4M3W - chains A and T of the 3 polymer chains in the assembly; structure by X-ray diffraction, 2.10 A resolution.

[Chain A]
Protein: DNA polymerase
Source organism: Enterobacteria phage RB69
Notes: EC 2.7.7.7
UniProtKB: Q38087 (DPOL_BPR69); numbering as in UniProt (aligned over 1-903)
Chain sequence (903 residues; numbered 1 to 903; the number before each row is that of its first residue):
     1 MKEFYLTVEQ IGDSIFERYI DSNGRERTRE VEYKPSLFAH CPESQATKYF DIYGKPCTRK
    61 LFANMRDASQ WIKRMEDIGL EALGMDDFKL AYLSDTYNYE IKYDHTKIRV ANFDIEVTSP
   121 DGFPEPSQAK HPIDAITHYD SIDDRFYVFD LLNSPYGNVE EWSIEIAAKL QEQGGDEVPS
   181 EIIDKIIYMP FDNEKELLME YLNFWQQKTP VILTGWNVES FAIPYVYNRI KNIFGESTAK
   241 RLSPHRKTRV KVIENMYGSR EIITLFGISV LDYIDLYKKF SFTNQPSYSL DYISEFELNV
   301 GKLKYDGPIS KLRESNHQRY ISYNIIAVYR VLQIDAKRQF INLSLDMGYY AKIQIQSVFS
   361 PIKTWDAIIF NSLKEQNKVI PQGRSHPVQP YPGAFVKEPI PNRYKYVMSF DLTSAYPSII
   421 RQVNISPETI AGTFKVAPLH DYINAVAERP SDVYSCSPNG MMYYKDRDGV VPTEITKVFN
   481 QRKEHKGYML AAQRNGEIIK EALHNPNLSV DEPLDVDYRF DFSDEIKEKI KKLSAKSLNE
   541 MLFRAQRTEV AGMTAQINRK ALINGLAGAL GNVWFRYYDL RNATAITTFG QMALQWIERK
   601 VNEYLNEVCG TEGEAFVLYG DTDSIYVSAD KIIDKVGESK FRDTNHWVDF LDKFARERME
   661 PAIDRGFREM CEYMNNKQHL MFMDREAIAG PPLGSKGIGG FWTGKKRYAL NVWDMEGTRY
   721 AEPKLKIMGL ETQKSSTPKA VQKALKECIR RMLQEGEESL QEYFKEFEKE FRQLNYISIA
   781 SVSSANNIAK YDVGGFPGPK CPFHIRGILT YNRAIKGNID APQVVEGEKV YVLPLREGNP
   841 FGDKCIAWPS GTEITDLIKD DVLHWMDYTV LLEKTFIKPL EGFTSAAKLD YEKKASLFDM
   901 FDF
Construct notes: engineered mutation Ala-222 (Asp in Q38087), Ala-327 (Asp in Q38087), Ala-415 (Leu in Q38087), Ala-561 (Leu in Q38087), Gly-565 (Ser in Q38087), Ala-567 (Tyr in Q38087)
Bound ions: Ca2+ site 1 near Glu-116 (its only coordinating residue here); Ca2+ site 2: Asp-411, Leu-412, Asp-623 (together with ATP); Ca2+ site 3: Asn-505, Asn-507, Lys-531; Ca2+ site 4: Asp-623 (together with ATP); Ca2+ site 5 near Glu-716 (its only coordinating residue here); Ca2+ site 6: Leu-857, Asp-860, Asp-861
Small-molecule neighbours: ATP (adenosine-5'-triphosphate): Asp-411, Leu-412, Thr-413, Ser-414, Ala-415, Tyr-416, Pro-417, Arg-482, Lys-486, Lys-560, Asn-564, Thr-622, Asp-623
UniProt features mapped onto this chain:
  - region: Thr-248 to Thr-264 (Beta hairpin), Lys-705 to Tyr-708 (Binding of DNA in B-conformation), Leu-897 to Phe-903 (Interaction with the polymerase clamp)
  - binding site (Mg(2+)): Asp-114, Glu-116, Asp-411, Leu-412, Asp-623
  - binding site (substrate): Ser-414, Tyr-416, Arg-482, Lys-560
  - site: Asp-621 (Optimization of metal coordination by the polymerase active site), Lys-706 (Optimization of metal coordination by the polymerase active site), Asp-714 (Essential for viral replication)
  - mutagenesis: Asp-621 (D621A: Drastic decrease in the efficiency of incorporation of dGMP), Lys-706 (K706A: Almost complete loss of polymerase activity), Asp-714 (D714A: Complete loss of viral replication)

[Chain T]
Molecule: DNA template
Sequence (17 nucleotides; each row starts with the number of its first residue):
     2 CATGTAGGTA GTCCGCG

[How chain A and chain T interact]
Contacting residue pairs - 38 pairs, chain A then chain T:
  Ser-360(A) / DT4(T)  hydrogen bond to the phosphate
  Pro-361(A) / DT4(T)  phosphate contact
  Ile-362(A) / DA3(T)  phosphate contact
  Ile-362(A) / DT4(T)  hydrogen bond to the phosphate
  Lys-363(A) / DC2(T)  salt bridge to the phosphate
  Tyr-391(A) / DG5(T)  hydrogen bond to the phosphate
  Tyr-391(A) / DT6(T)  sugar contact
  Pro-392(A) / DT6(T)  phosphate contact
  Pro-392(A) / DA7(T)  phosphate contact
  Gly-393(A) / DT6(T)  hydrogen bond to the phosphate
  Gly-393(A) / DA7(T)  hydrogen bond to the phosphate
  Ala-394(A) / DA7(T)  sugar contact
  Val-396(A) / DA7(T)  phosphate contact
  Val-396(A) / DG8(T)  phosphate contact
  Asn-564(A) / DT4(T)  base contact
  Gly-565(A) / DT4(T)  sugar contact
  Gly-568(A) / DT4(T)  base contact
  Gly-568(A) / DG5(T)  sugar contact
  Ala-569(A) / DT4(T)  sugar contact
  Gly-571(A) / DG5(T)  sugar contact
  Asn-572(A) / DT4(T)  hydrogen bond to the phosphate
  Asn-572(A) / DG5(T)  hydrogen bond to the phosphate
  Trp-574(A) / DA3(T)  stacking on the base
  Lys-705(A) / DG8(T)  salt bridge to the phosphate
  Lys-705(A) / DG9(T)  sugar contact
  Lys-706(A) / DA7(T)  base contact
  Lys-706(A) / DG8(T)  sugar contact
  Arg-707(A) / DG9(T)  phosphate contact
  Arg-707(A) / DT10(T)  salt bridge to the phosphate
  Glu-731(A) / DT10(T)  sugar contact
  Lys-734(A) / DT10(T)  sugar contact
  Pro-799(A) / DC14(T)  phosphate contact
  Lys-800(A) / DT13(T)  hydrogen bond to the phosphate
  Lys-800(A) / DC14(T)  hydrogen bond to the phosphate
  Cys-801(A) / DT13(T)  sugar contact
  Phe-803(A) / DG12(T)  sugar contact
  Lys-844(A) / DT13(T)  salt bridge to the phosphate
  Lys-874(A) / DG12(T)  salt bridge to the phosphate
Interface residues without a listed pair, chain A (34 interface residues in all): Lys-279, Phe-359, Pro-390, Glu-398, Arg-806, Lys-878, Pro-879
Interface residues without a listed pair, chain T (13 interface residues in all): DA11

[Overview]
34 residues of chain A face 13 of chain T across their interface; the contacts include 9 hydrogen bonds, 5
salt bridges and 1 aromatic stacking contact. Polar contacts include Ser-360(A)/DT4(T), Ile-362(A)/DT4(T) and
Tyr-391(A)/DG5(T). Chain A binds ATP.
Here chain A is DNA polymerase (Enterobacteria phage RB69) and chain T is DNA template. Entry 4M3W (RB69 DNA
polymerase ternary complex with dT/dG at position n-4 of primer/template duplex) was determined by X-ray
diffraction, deposited together with 4M3R, 4M3T, 4M3U, 4M3X, 4M3Y, 4M3Z and 3 further entries.
